Entry 4M1U (X-ray diffraction, 1.56 A resolution); this record covers chains A and D of the 6 polymer chains in the assembly.

== Chain A ==
Protein: Shiga toxin 2 A-subunit
Source organism: Escherichia coli O157:H7
Notes: EC 3.2.2.22; fragment: Stx2 subunit A (unp entries 230-319)
Reference sequence: Q7DI68 (Q7DI68_ECO57); residues 1-297 here correspond to UniProt positions 23-319 (UniProt number = residue number + 22)
Sequence (297 residues; row label = number of the first residue in the row):
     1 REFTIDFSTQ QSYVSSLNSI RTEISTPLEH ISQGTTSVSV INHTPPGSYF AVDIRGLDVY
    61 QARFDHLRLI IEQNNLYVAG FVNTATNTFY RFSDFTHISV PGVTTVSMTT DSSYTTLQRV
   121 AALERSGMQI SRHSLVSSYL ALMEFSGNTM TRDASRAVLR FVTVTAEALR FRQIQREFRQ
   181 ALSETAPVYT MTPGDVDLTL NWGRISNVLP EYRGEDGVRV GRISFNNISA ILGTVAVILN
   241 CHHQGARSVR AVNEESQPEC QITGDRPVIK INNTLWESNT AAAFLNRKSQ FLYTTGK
Not modelled in the structure: 243-258
Disulfides: Cys-241/Cys-260

== Chain D ==
Protein: Shiga toxin 2 B subunit
Source organism: Escherichia coli
Notes: fragment: Stx2 subunit B (unp entries 20-89)
Reference sequence: Q7DJJ2 (Q7DJJ2_ECOLX); residues 1-70 here correspond to UniProt positions 20-89 (UniProt number = residue number + 19)
Sequence (70 residues; numbered 1 to 70; the number before each row is that of its first residue):
     1 ADCAKGKIEF SKYNEDDTFT VKVDGKEYWT SRWNLQPLLQ SAQLTGMTVT IKSSTCESGS
    61 GFAEVQFNND
Disulfides: Cys-3/Cys-56
Reported in the primary citation:
  - binding site for 2-acetamido-2-deoxy-alpha-D-galactopyranose: Lys-12, Asn-14, Glu-15, Thr-20, Glu-27, Trp-29, Ser-31, Arg-32, Phe-62, Ala-63
  - binding site for methyl beta-D-galactopyranoside: Glu-15, Asp-16, Trp-29, Ser-53, Ser-54, Thr-55, Gly-59, Gly-61
  - specificity-determining residues: Glu-15 (proposed by the authors, not directly observed)

== Chain A / chain D interface ==
Residue-residue contacts (24):
  Thr-115(A) / Lys-5(D)
  Leu-200(A) / Asn-69(D)
  Leu-200(A) / Asp-70(D)
  Arg-204(A) / Thr-45(D)  hydrogen bond (side chain-backbone)
  Arg-222(A) / Asn-69(D)
  Ile-262(A) / Gln-43(D)
  Ile-262(A) / Leu-44(D)
  Ile-262(A) / Thr-45(D)
  Ile-262(A) / Gly-46(D)
  Thr-263(A) / Leu-44(D)
  Asn-279(A) / Leu-44(D)  hydrogen bond (side chain-backbone)
  Ala-282(A) / Leu-44(D)
  Ala-283(A) / Ser-41(D)  hydrogen bond (backbone-side chain)
  Ala-283(A) / Leu-44(D)  hydrophobic
  Ala-283(A) / Thr-45(D)
  Asn-286(A) / Pro-37(D)  hydrogen bond (side chain-backbone)
  Asn-286(A) / Gln-40(D)  hydrogen bond
  Asn-286(A) / Ser-41(D)  hydrogen bond
  Arg-287(A) / Pro-37(D)
  Arg-287(A) / Ser-41(D)  hydrogen bond
  Tyr-293(A) / Asn-34(D)  hydrogen bond (side chain-backbone)
  Tyr-293(A) / Pro-37(D)  hydrophobic
  Gly-296(A) / Trp-33(D)
  Lys-297(A) / Trp-33(D)
Interface residues without a listed pair, chain A (16 interface residues in all): Asp-197, Thr-280
Interface residues without a listed pair, chain D (13 interface residues in all): Leu-38

== Overview ==
Chain A and chain D form an interface of 16 and 13 residues respectively; the contacts include 8 hydrogen
bonds. Polar pairs include Arg-204(A)/Thr-45(D), Asn-279(A)/Leu-44(D) and Ala-283(A)/Ser-41(D). From the
paper: a binding site for 2-acetamido-2-deoxy-alpha-D-galactopyranose at Lys-12(D), Asn-14(D) and Glu-15(D)
among others; a binding site for methyl beta-D-galactopyranoside at Glu-15(D), Asp-16(D) and Trp-29(D) among
others.
Here chain A is Shiga toxin 2 A-subunit (Escherichia coli O157:H7) and chain D is Shiga toxin 2 B subunit
(Escherichia coli). Entry 4M1U (The crystal structure of Stx2 and a disaccharide ligand) was determined by
X-ray diffraction.
